1U9W - chain A; structure by X-ray diffraction, 2.30 A resolution.

[Chain A]
Protein: Cathepsin K
Source organism: Homo sapiens
Notes: EC 3.4.22.38
UniProtKB: P43235 (CATK_HUMAN); residues -1 to 215 here correspond to UniProt positions 113-329 (UniProt number = residue number + 114)
Amino-acid sequence (217 residues; numbered -1 to 215; the number before each row is that of its first residue; numbers below 1 keep their minus sign (Gly-1 is residue -1)):
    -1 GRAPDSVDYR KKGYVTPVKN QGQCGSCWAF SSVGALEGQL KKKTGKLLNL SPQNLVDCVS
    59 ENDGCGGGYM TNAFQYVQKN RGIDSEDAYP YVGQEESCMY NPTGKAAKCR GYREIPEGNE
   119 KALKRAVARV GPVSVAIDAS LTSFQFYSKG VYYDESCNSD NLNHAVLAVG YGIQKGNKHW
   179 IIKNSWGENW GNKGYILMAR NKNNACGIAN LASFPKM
Unresolved in the structure: -1
Cystine bridges: Cys22-Cys63, Cys56-Cys96, Cys155-Cys204
Glycans and other covalent adducts: nvp-abi491 (IHI) linked to Cys25
Swiss-Prot annotation at these positions:
  - active site: Cys25, His162, Asn182

[Overview]
From UniProt: 3 active-site residues.
Chain A is Cathepsin K (Homo sapiens); the structure, Crystal Structure of the Cysteine Protease Human
Cathepsin K in Complex with the Covalent Inhibitor NVP-ABI491, was determined by X-ray diffraction (same
publication as 1U9V and 1U9X).
